2OIZ - chains D and B of the 4 polymer chains in the assembly; structure by X-ray diffraction, 1.05 A resolution.

== Chain D ==
Molecule: Aromatic amine dehydrogenase, small subunit
Organism: Alcaligenes faecalis
Notes: EC 1.4.99.4; fragment: (Residues: 48-182)
UniProtKB: Q0VKG6 (Q0VKG6_ALCFA); numbering as in UniProt (aligned over 48-182)
Chain sequence (135 residues; numbered 48 to 182; the number before each row is that of its first residue):
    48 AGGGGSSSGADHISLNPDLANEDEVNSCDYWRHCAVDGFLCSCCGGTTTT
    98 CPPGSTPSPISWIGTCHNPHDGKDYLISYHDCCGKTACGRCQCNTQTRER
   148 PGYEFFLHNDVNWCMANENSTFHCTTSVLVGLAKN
Unresolved in the structure: 48-70, 181-182
Sequence notes: modified residue (109)
Modified residues: Trp109 (2-amino-3-(6,7-dioxo-6,7-dihydro-1H-indol-3-yl)-propionic acid; TRQ)
Disulfides: Cys75-Cys140, Cys81-Cys113, Cys88-Cys171, Cys90-Cys138, Cys91-Cys135, Cys98-Cys129, Cys130-Cys161
Glycans and other covalent adducts: covalent link Trp109-Trp160; 2-(1H-indol-3-yl)acetamide (TSR) linked to Trp109
Residues lining bound ligands: 2-(1H-indol-3-yl)acetamide (TSR): Asp84, Gly85, Asp128, Asn156, Asp157, Val158, Asn159, Trp160, Phe169, Thr172

== Chain B ==
Molecule: Aromatic amine dehydrogenase, large subunit
Organism: Alcaligenes faecalis
Notes: EC 1.4.99.4; fragment: (Residues: 73-433)
UniProtKB: Q0VKG7 (Q0VKG7_ALCFA); residues 73-432 here correspond to UniProt positions 5-364 (UniProt number = residue number - 68)
Chain sequence (361 residues; numbered 73 to 433; the number before each row is that of its first residue):
    73 REVLTGGHSVSAPQENRIYVMDSVFMHLTESRVHVYDYTNGKFLGMVPTA
   123 FNGHVQVSNDGKKIYTMTTYHERITRGKRSDVVEVWDADKLTFEKEISLP
   173 PKRVQGLNYDGLFRQTTDGKFIVLQNASPATSIGIVDVAKGDYVEDVTAA
   223 AGCWSVIPQPNRPRSFMTICGDGGLLTINLGEDGKVASQSRSKQMFSVKD
   273 DPIFIAPALDKDKAHFVSYYGNVYSADFSGDEVKVDGPWSLLNDEDKAKN
   323 WVPGGYNLVGLHRASGRMYVFMHPDGKEGTHKFPAAEIWVMDTKTKQRVA
   373 RIPGRDALSMTIDQQRNLMLTLDGGNVNVYDISQPEPKLLRTIEGAAEAS
   423 LQVQFHPVGGT
Sequence notes: conflict Thr433 (Val365 in Q0VKG7)
Disulfides: Cys225-Cys242
Residues lining bound ligands: 2-(1H-indol-3-yl)acetamide (TSR): Phe97, Leu100, Phe123, Asn124, Gln177, Gly178, Leu179

== Interface between chain D and chain B ==
Contacting residue pairs (66; chain D residue first):
  Phe86(D) with Phe97(B), hydrophobic; Met98(B), hydrophobic
  Ile107(D) with Pro201(B)
  Gly131(D) with Thr147(B)
  Thr133(D) with Thr101(B); Thr147(B)
  Ala134(D) with Phe97(B); Met98(B)
  Gly136(D) with Met98(B)
  Gln139(D) with Phe97(B)
  Asn141(D) with Tyr328(B), hydrogen bond
  Gln143(D) with Gly351(B); His353(B); Lys354(B), hydrogen bond
  Thr144(D) with Glu350(B)
  Arg145(D) with Glu350(B), hydrogen bond (backbone-side chain)
  Glu146(D) with Tyr291(B), hydrogen bond (backbone-side chain); His353(B), salt bridge; Lys354(B), salt bridge
  Arg147(D) with Pro274(B); Tyr291(B); Glu350(B), salt bridge
  Pro148(D) with Ile275(B); Ile277(B), hydrophobic; Tyr291(B)
  Gly149(D) with Trp226(B)
  Tyr150(D) with Trp226(B); Ile241(B), hydrophobic; Gly243(B); Phe268(B); Pro274(B); Ile275(B), hydrogen bond (side chain-backbone); Ile277(B), hydrophobic
  Glu151(D) with Val270(B)
  Phe152(D) with Ala199(B), hydrophobic; Pro201(B); Trp226(B), hydrophobic
  Asn156(D) with Lys354(B), hydrogen bond
  Asp157(D) with Gly178(B); Leu179(B), hydrogen bond (backbone-backbone); Tyr181(B), hydrogen bond; Tyr328(B); Lys354(B), salt bridge
  Val158(D) with Gln177(B); Gly178(B); Trp226(B), hydrophobic
  Asn159(D) with Phe123(B); Gln177(B), hydrogen bond (backbone-backbone)
  Trp160(D) with Pro201(B), hydrophobic
  Met162(D) with Arg151(B), hydrogen bond (backbone-side chain); Gln177(B); Ala199(B); Pro201(B), hydrophobic
  Ala163(D) with Ser200(B)
  Asn166(D) with His143(B), hydrogen bond; Ile146(B), hydrogen bond (side chain-backbone); Thr147(B), hydrogen bond (side chain-backbone); Arg148(B)
  Ser167(D) with Phe123(B); His143(B), hydrogen bond; Arg151(B); Gln177(B), hydrogen bond
  Thr168(D) with Thr101(B); Ile146(B), hydrogen bond (side chain-backbone)
  Phe169(D) with Phe97(B), hydrophobic; Phe123(B)
Also at the interface, not in a pair above, chain D (34 interface residues in all): Asp84, Lys132, Phe153, His155, Glu165
Also at the interface, not in a pair above, chain B (36 interface residues in all): Thr141, Val176, Thr203, Gly224, Cys242, Tyr292

== Summary ==
34 residues of chain D and 36 residues of chain B are in contact, with 16 hydrogen bonds and 4 salt bridges.
Polar pairs include Glu146(D)-His353(B), Glu146(D)-Lys354(B) and Arg147(D)-Glu350(B). Bound to chain B:
2-(1H-indol-3-yl)acetamide. 2-(1H-indol-3-yl)acetamide is covalently linked to Trp109(D).
Chain D is Aromatic amine dehydrogenase, small subunit and chain B is Aromatic amine dehydrogenase, large
subunit, both from Alcaligenes faecalis; the structure, Crystal Structure of the Tryptamine-Derived
(Indol-3-Acetamide)-TTQ Adduct of Aromatic Amine Dehydrogenase, was determined by X-ray diffraction (same
publication as 2I0R, 2I0S, 2I0T, 2OJY, 2OK4 and 2OK6).
